Entry 6N95 (X-ray diffraction, 1.80 A resolution); this record covers chains A and B of the 6 polymer chains in the assembly.

== Chain A (and B) ==
Protein: Methylmalonyl-CoA decarboxylase
From: Escherichia coli (strain K12)
Notes: EC 4.1.1.-; chain B of this document is another copy of the same molecule, construct and numbering; everything in this record applies to it too
UniProt: P52045 (SCPB_ECOLI); residues 1-261 here = UniProt positions 1-261
Chain sequence (261 residues; row label = number of the first residue in the row):
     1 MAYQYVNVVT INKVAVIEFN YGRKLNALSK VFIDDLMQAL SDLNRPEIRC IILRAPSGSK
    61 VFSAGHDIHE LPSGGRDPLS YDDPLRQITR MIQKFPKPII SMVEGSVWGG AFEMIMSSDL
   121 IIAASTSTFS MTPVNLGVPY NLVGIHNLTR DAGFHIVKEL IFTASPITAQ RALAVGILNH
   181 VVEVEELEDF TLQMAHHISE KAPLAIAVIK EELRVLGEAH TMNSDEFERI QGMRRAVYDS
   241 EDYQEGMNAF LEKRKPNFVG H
Unresolved in the structure: 1
Differences from the reference sequence: engineered mutation A2 (Ser in P52045)
UniProt features mapped onto this chain:
  - binding site (substrate): A64 to I68, G110, T132, K253
Metal / ion sites: Ni2+: H220 (shared with H220(B) of chain B; 1 residue of chain C)
Ligand contacts: (2R)-sulfonatepropionyl-CoA / (2S)-sulfonatepropionyl-CoA: K24, L25, A27, K60, V61, A64, G65, H66, D67, I68, H69, L71, L79, L85, W108, G109, G110, M131, T132, P133, L136, V138, Y140, F250, K253

== How chain A and chain B interact ==
Contacting residue pairs - 85 pairs, chain A then chain B:
  R49(A) - F258(B)  hydrogen bond (side chain-backbone)
  R49(A) - V259(B)
  P98(A) - F162(B)  hydrophobic
  M116(A) - H155(B)  hydrogen bond (backbone-side chain)
  S118(A) - H155(B)  hydrogen bond (backbone-side chain)
  D119(A) - H155(B)
  D119(A) - K158(B)  salt bridge
  D119(A) - F162(B)
  L120(A) - H155(B)
  L120(A) - K158(B)
  L120(A) - E159(B)
  I121(A) - H155(B)
  R150(A) - G153(B)
  R150(A) - F154(B)  hydrogen bond (backbone-backbone)
  D151(A) - G153(B)
  D151(A) - F154(B)  hydrogen bond (side chain-backbone)
  D151(A) - H155(B)  salt bridge
  I177(A) - H155(B)  hydrogen bond (backbone-side chain)
  N179(A) - H155(B)  hydrogen bond (side chain-backbone)
  N179(A) - I156(B)
  N179(A) - E159(B)  hydrogen bond
  N179(A) - R171(B)  hydrogen bond (backbone-side chain)
  H180(A) - E159(B)  salt bridge
  H180(A) - R171(B)
  M194(A) - E159(B)
  M194(A) - T163(B)
  H197(A) - T163(B)  hydrogen bond (side chain-backbone)
  H197(A) - S165(B)  hydrogen bond
  I198(A) - F162(B)
  I198(A) - T163(B)
  E200(A) - K255(B)  salt bridge
  E200(A) - F258(B)
  K201(A) - V134(B)
  K201(A) - N135(B)  hydrogen bond
  K201(A) - F162(B)
  K201(A) - T163(B)
  K201(A) - F258(B)
  A202(A) - V134(B)  hydrogen bond (backbone-backbone)
  A202(A) - G137(B)
  A202(A) - F258(B)
  P203(A) - D242(B)
  P203(A) - F258(B)
  P203(A) - G260(B)
  L204(A) - V237(B)
  L204(A) - S240(B)
  L204(A) - G260(B)
  L204(A) - H261(B)
  A205(A) - G137(B)
  A205(A) - V138(B)
  I206(A) - V134(B)  hydrophobic
  I206(A) - F162(B)
  V208(A) - P139(B)  hydrophobic
  V208(A) - M233(B)  hydrophobic
  V208(A) - R234(B)
  V208(A) - V237(B)  hydrophobic
  I209(A) - P133(B)  hydrophobic
  I209(A) - I145(B)  hydrophobic
  I209(A) - I161(B)  hydrophobic
  K210(A) - F162(B)
  E211(A) - R229(B)  salt bridge
  E211(A) - I230(B)
  E211(A) - M233(B)
  E212(A) - Y140(B)
  E212(A) - N141(B)
  E212(A) - L142(B)  hydrogen bond (side chain-backbone)
  E212(A) - I145(B)
  E212(A) - I230(B)
  E212(A) - R234(B)  salt bridge
  L213(A) - I145(B)  hydrophobic
  L213(A) - T149(B)
  L213(A) - F154(B)
  L213(A) - K158(B)
  R214(A) - R229(B)
  V215(A) - M222(B)  hydrophobic
  V215(A) - E226(B)
  V215(A) - R229(B)
  V215(A) - I230(B)  hydrophobic
  L216(A) - L142(B)  hydrophobic
  L216(A) - H146(B)
  G217(A) - F154(B)
  A219(A) - H220(B)
  A219(A) - T221(B)  hydrogen bond (backbone-backbone)
  A219(A) - M222(B)  hydrophobic
  H220(A) - H220(B)  hydrogen bond
  T221(A) - T221(B)  hydrogen bond
Other interface residues (no listed pair), chain A (39 interface residues in all): P46, I115, L178, A207
Other interface residues (no listed pair), chain B (41 interface residues in all): V157, A219

== Summary ==
The interface between chain A and chain B involves 39 residues on one side and 41 on the other; the contacts
include 17 hydrogen bonds and 6 salt bridges. Among the polar pairs are D119(A)-K158(B), D151(A)-H155(B) and
H180(A)-E159(B). Chain A binds (2R)-sulfonatepropionyl-CoA / (2S)-sulfonatepropionyl-CoA.
Both chains are Methylmalonyl-CoA decarboxylase (Escherichia coli (strain K12)). Entry 6N95 (Methylmalonyl-CoA
decarboxylase in complex with 2-sulfonate-propionyl-CoA) was determined by X-ray diffraction (same publication
as 6N92, 6N93, 6N94, 6N96 and 6N97).
